Entry 3SUP (X-ray diffraction, 2.32 A resolution); this record covers chains A and T of the 3 polymer chains in the assembly.

Chain A:
Protein: DNA polymerase
Source organism: Enterobacteria phage RB69
Notes: EC 2.7.7.7
UniProtKB: Q38087 (DPOL_BPR69); numbering as in UniProt (aligned over 1-903)
Sequence (903 residues; numbered 1 to 903; the number before each row is that of its first residue):
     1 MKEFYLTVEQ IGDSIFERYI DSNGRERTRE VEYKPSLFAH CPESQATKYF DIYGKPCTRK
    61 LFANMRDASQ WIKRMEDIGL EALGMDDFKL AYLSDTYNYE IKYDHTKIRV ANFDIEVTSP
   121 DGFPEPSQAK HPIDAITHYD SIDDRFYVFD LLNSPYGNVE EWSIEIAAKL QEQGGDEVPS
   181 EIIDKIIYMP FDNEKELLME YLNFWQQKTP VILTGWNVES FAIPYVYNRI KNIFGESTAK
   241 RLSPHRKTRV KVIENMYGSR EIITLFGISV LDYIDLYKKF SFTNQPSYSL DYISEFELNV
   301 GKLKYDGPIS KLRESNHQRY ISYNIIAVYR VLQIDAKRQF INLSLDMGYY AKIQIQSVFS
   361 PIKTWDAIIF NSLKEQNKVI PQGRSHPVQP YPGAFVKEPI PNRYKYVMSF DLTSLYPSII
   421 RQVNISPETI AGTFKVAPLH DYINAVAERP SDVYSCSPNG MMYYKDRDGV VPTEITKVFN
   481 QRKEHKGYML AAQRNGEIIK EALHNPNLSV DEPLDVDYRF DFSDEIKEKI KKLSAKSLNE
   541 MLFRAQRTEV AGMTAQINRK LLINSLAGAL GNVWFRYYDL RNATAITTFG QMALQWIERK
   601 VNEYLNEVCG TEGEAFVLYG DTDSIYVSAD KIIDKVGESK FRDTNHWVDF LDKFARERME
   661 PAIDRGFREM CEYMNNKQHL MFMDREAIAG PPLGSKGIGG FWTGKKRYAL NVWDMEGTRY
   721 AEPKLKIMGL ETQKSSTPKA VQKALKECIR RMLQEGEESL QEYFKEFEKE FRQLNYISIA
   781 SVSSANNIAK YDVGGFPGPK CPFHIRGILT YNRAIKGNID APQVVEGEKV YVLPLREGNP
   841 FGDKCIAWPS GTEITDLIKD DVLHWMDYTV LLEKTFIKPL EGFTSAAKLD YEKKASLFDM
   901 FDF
Sequence notes: engineered mutation Ala-222 (Asp in Q38087), Ala-327 (Asp in Q38087), Ala-567 (Tyr in Q38087)
Ion coordination: Ca2+ site 1 near Glu-116 (its only coordinating residue here); Ca2+ site 2: Asp-411, Leu-412, Asp-623 (together with 2'-deoxycytidine-5'-triphosphate); Ca2+ site 3: Asp-411, Asp-623 (together with 2'-deoxycytidine-5'-triphosphate); Ca2+ site 4: Asn-505, Asn-507, Lys-531
Small-molecule neighbours: 2'-deoxycytidine-5'-triphosphate (DCP): Asp-411, Leu-412, Thr-413, Ser-414, Leu-415, Tyr-416, Pro-417, Arg-482, Lys-486, Lys-560, Asn-564, Thr-622, Asp-623
Swiss-Prot annotation at these positions:
  - region: Thr-248 to Thr-264 (Beta hairpin), Lys-705 to Tyr-708 (Binding of DNA in B-conformation), Leu-897 to Phe-903 (Interaction with the polymerase clamp)
  - binding site (Mg(2+)): Asp-114, Glu-116, Asp-411, Leu-412, Asp-623
  - binding site (substrate): Ser-414 to Tyr-416, Arg-482, Lys-560
  - site: Asp-621 (Optimization of metal coordination by the polymerase active site), Lys-706 (Optimization of metal coordination by the polymerase active site), Asp-714 (Essential for viral replication)
  - mutagenesis: Leu-415 (L415A/G: Decreases base selectivity by several hundred fold; L415G/F: Increased misinsertion, increased mismatch extension and inefficient proofreading; L415M: No effect on base selectivity), Leu-561 (L561A: No effect on the ability to recognize damaged DNA. Increase in probability of nucleotide incorporation), Ser-565 (S565G: Increased incorporation efficiency of correct dNMPs; when associated with A-567), Asp-621 (D621A: Drastic decrease in the efficiency of incorporation of dGMP), Lys-706 (K706A: Almost complete loss of polymerase activity), Asp-714 (D714A: Complete loss of viral replication)
What the authors report for this chain:
  - mutagenesis - Y567A: increased binding to 2'-deoxycytidine-5'-triphosphate
  - binding site for 2'-deoxycytidine-5'-triphosphate: Tyr-416
  - conformationally variable residues: Gly-568
  - binding site for the 16-nt DNA strand (chain T): Gly-568
  - mutagenesis - Y567A: unchanged binding to rUTP
  - mutagenesis - D222A/D327A: abolished catalytic activity (citing earlier work)

Chain T:
Molecule: 16-nt DNA strand
Sequence (16 nucleotides; numbered 3 to 18; the number before each row is that of its first residue):
     3 CXTCGCCGCC GCGCGG
Modified / non-standard residues: 2PR (2-amino-9-[2-deoxyribofuranosyl]-9H-purine-5'-monophosphate) at position 4

How chain A and chain T interact:
Residue-residue contacts (38):
  Ser-360(A) with 2PR_4(T), hydrogen bond to the phosphate
  Pro-361(A) with 2PR_4(T), phosphate contact
  Ile-362(A) with DC3(T), phosphate contact; 2PR_4(T), hydrogen bond to the phosphate
  Tyr-391(A) with DT5(T), hydrogen bond to the phosphate; DC6(T), sugar contact
  Pro-392(A) with DC6(T), phosphate contact; DG7(T), phosphate contact
  Gly-393(A) with DC6(T), hydrogen bond to the phosphate; DG7(T), hydrogen bond to the phosphate
  Ala-394(A) with DG7(T), sugar contact
  Val-396(A) with DG7(T), phosphate contact; DC8(T), phosphate contact
  Leu-561(A) with 2PR_4(T), base contact
  Asn-564(A) with 2PR_4(T), base contact
  Ser-565(A) with 2PR_4(T), base contact
  Gly-568(A) with 2PR_4(T), sugar contact; DT5(T), sugar contact
  Ala-569(A) with 2PR_4(T), sugar contact
  Gly-571(A) with DT5(T), sugar contact
  Asn-572(A) with 2PR_4(T), hydrogen bond to the phosphate; DT5(T), hydrogen bond to the phosphate
  Trp-574(A) with DC3(T), stacking on the base
  Lys-705(A) with DC8(T), salt bridge to the phosphate; DC9(T), sugar contact
  Lys-706(A) with DG7(T), base contact
  Arg-707(A) with DC9(T), phosphate contact; DG10(T), salt bridge to the phosphate
  Glu-731(A) with DG10(T), sugar contact
  Pro-799(A) with DC14(T), phosphate contact
  Lys-800(A) with DG13(T), phosphate contact; DC14(T), hydrogen bond to the phosphate
  Cys-801(A) with DG13(T), sugar contact
  Phe-803(A) with DC12(T), phosphate contact; DG13(T), phosphate contact
  Lys-844(A) with DG13(T), salt bridge to the phosphate
  Lys-874(A) with DC12(T), salt bridge to the phosphate
  Lys-878(A) with DC11(T), salt bridge to the phosphate
Interface residues without a listed pair, chain A (31 interface residues in all): Phe-359, Lys-363, Glu-398, Arg-806

Overview:
31 residues of chain A and 12 residues of chain T are in contact; the contacts include 8 hydrogen bonds, 5
salt bridges and 1 aromatic stacking contact. Polar contacts include Ser-360(A)/2PR_4(T), Ile-362(A)/2PR_4(T)
and Tyr-391(A)/DT5(T). Chain A binds 2'-deoxycytidine-5'-triphosphate. The paper reports a binding site for
2'-deoxycytidine-5'-triphosphate at Tyr-416(A); Y567A of chain A increases binding to
2'-deoxycytidine-5'-triphosphate.
Here chain A is DNA polymerase (Enterobacteria phage RB69) and chain T is a 16-nt DNA strand. Entry 3SUP (RB69
DNA Polymerase (Y567A) Ternary Complex with dCTP Opposite 2AP (GC rich sequence)) was determined by X-ray
diffraction, deposited together with 3SQ2, 3SQ4, 3SUN, 3SUO and 3SUQ.
